7JHH - chains A and H of the 7 polymer chains in the assembly; structure by electron microscopy, 3.92 A resolution.

Chain A:
Name: 5'-AMP-activated protein kinase catalytic subunit alpha-1
Organism: Homo sapiens
Notes: EC 2.7.11.1, 2.7.11.27, 2.7.11.31, 2.7.11.26
Reference sequence: Q13131 (AAPK1_HUMAN); residues 13-550 here correspond to UniProt positions 22-559 (UniProt number = residue number + 9)
Amino-acid sequence (484 residues; numbered 13 to 550; 54 numbers in that range are skipped by the numbering (no residue carries them; nothing is unmodelled there); the number before each row is that of its first residue):
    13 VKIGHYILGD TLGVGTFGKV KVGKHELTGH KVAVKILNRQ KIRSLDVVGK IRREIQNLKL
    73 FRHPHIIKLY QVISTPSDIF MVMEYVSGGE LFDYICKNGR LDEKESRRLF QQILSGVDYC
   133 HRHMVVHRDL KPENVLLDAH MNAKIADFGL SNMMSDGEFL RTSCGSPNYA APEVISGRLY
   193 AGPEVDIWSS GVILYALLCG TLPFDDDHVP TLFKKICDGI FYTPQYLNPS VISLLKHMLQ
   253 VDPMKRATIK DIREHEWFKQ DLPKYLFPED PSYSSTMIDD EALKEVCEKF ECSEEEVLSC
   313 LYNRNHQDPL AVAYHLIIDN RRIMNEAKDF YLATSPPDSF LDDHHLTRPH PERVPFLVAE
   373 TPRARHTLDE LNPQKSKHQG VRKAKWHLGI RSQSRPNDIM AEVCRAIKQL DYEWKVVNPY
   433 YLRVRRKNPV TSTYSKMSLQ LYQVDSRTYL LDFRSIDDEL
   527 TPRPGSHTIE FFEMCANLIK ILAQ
Not modelled in the structure: 285-389
Curated features (UniProtKB/Swiss-Prot):
  - active site: D141 (Proton acceptor)
  - binding site (ATP): L24 to V32, K47
  - modified residue: T23 (Phosphothreonine), T174 (Phosphothreonine), T260 (Phosphothreonine), T346 (Phosphothreonine), S347 (Phosphoserine), S351 (Phosphoserine), T359 (Phosphothreonine), T373 (Phosphothreonine), S388 (Phosphoserine), S458 (Phosphoserine)

Chain H:
Name: Fab heavy chain
Organism: synthetic construct
Notes: antibody fragment or engineered binder
Amino-acid sequence (237 residues; each row starts with the number of its first residue):
     1 EISEVQLVES GGGLVQPGGS LRLSCAASGF NIYYYSIHWV RQAPGKGLEW VASIYPYSGS
    61 TSYADSVKGR FTISADTSKN TAYLQMNSLR AEDTAVYYCA RYYPYFISYY SKMEAMDYWG
   121 QGTLVTVSSA STKGPSVFPL APSSKSTSGG TAALGCLVKD YFPEPVTVSW NSGALTSGVH
   181 TFPAVLQSSG LYSLSSVVTV PSSSLGTQTY ICNVNHKPSN TKVDKKVEPK SCDKTHT
Not modelled in the structure: 1-3, 232-237
Disulfide bonds: C25-C99, C156-C212

Interface between chain A and chain H:
Residue-residue contacts (53):
  R55(A) - Y109(H)
  K62(A) - Y109(H)
  K62(A) - Y110(H)
  E66(A) - Y109(H)
  N69(A) - F106(H)
  N69(A) - Y109(H)
  D130(A) - Y57(H)  hydrogen bond
  H133(A) - Y34(H)
  H133(A) - Y57(H)
  R134(A) - Y57(H)
  H135(A) - F106(H)
  M136(A) - Y55(H)
  M136(A) - P104(H)  hydrophobic
  M136(A) - Y105(H)
  M136(A) - F106(H)  hydrogen bond (backbone-backbone)
  V137(A) - Y105(H)
  V137(A) - F106(H)  hydrophobic
  R140(A) - Y103(H)  hydrogen bond
  R140(A) - I107(H)
  N164(A) - F106(H)
  N164(A) - I107(H)
  M165(A) - Y109(H)  hydrophobic
  D168(A) - I107(H)
  R190(A) - E4(H)
  R190(A) - V5(H)
  R190(A) - G29(H)  hydrogen bond (side chain-backbone)
  L191(A) - Y118(H)
  Y192(A) - I107(H)  hydrophobic
  A193(A) - Y35(H)
  G194(A) - Y35(H)
  P195(A) - Y34(H)  hydrophobic
  P195(A) - Y35(H)
  P195(A) - Y105(H)
  E196(A) - N31(H)  hydrogen bond (side chain-backbone)
  E196(A) - Y34(H)
  E196(A) - Y35(H)  hydrogen bond
  I199(A) - Y34(H)
  P255(A) - G29(H)
  P255(A) - F30(H)  hydrophobic
  P255(A) - N31(H)
  M256(A) - A27(H)
  M256(A) - S28(H)
  M256(A) - G29(H)
  M256(A) - F30(H)
  M256(A) - N80(H)  hydrogen bond (backbone-side chain)
  R258(A) - N31(H)
  A259(A) - Y34(H)
  T260(A) - N31(H)
  T260(A) - Y33(H)
  T260(A) - Y34(H)
  I261(A) - Y34(H)
  I261(A) - Y57(H)  hydrophobic
  K262(A) - Y33(H)
Other interface residues (no listed pair), chain A (33 interface residues in all): L57, R65, F73, V138
Other interface residues (no listed pair), chain H (22 interface residues in all): T77

Overview:
The interface between chain A and chain H involves 33 residues on one side and 22 on the other; the contacts
include 7 hydrogen bonds. Polar pairs include D130(A)-Y57(H), R140(A)-Y103(H) and R190(A)-G29(H). UniProt
lists active-site residue D141(A) and 10 ATP-binding residues on chain A.
Here chain A is 5'-AMP-activated protein kinase catalytic subunit alpha-1 (Homo sapiens) and chain H is Fab
heavy chain (synthetic construct). Entry 7JHH (Cryo-EM structure of ATP-bound fully inactive AMPK in complex
with Fab and nanobody) was determined by electron microscopy together with 7M74, 7JIJ and 7JHG from the same
study.
